PDB entry 3TGK | X-ray diffraction, 1.70 A resolution | chains E and I

Chain E:
Name: Trypsin II, anionic
Source organism: Rattus norvegicus
Notes: EC 3.4.21.4
Reference sequence: P00763 (TRY2_RAT); aligned to UniProt positions 15-235 over residues 7-236 (the alignment contains insertions or deletions, so no single offset holds)
Chain sequence (231 residues; each row starts with the number of its first residue; note: 12 numbers in that range are skipped by the numbering (no residue carries them; nothing is unmodelled there)):
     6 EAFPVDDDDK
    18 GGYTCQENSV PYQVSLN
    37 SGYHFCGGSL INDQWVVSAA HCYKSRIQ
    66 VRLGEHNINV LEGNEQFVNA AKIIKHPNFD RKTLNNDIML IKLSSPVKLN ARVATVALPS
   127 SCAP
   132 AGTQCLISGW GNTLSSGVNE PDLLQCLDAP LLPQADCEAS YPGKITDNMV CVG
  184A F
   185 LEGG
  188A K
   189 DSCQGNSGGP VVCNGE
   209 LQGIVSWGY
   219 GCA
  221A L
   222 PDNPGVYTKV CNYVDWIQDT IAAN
Disordered / not traced: 6-14, 144-148
Sequence notes: cloning artifact (6); engineered mutation Asp189 (Asn199 in P00763)
Disulfides: Cys22-Cys157, Cys42-Cys58, Cys128-Cys232, Cys136-Cys201, Cys168-Cys182, Cys191-Cys220
Metal / ion sites: Ca2+: Glu70, Asn72, Val75, Glu77, Glu80

Chain I:
Name: Pancreatic trypsin inhibitor
Source organism: Bos taurus
Reference sequence: P00974 (BPT1_BOVIN); residues 1-65 here correspond to UniProt positions 36-100 (UniProt number = residue number + 35)
Chain sequence (65 residues; each row starts with the number of its first residue):
     1 RPDFCLEPPY TGPCKARIIR YFYNAKAGLC QTFVYGGCRA KRNNFKSAED CMRTCGGAIG
    61 PWENL
Disordered / not traced: 57-65
UniProt features mapped onto this chain:
  - site: Lys15, Ala16 (Reactive bond for trypsin)
Disulfides: Cys5-Cys55, Cys14-Cys38, Cys30-Cys51

How chain E and chain I interact:
Residue-residue contacts (37):
  Tyr39(E) with Arg17(I); Ile18(I); Ile19(I), hydrogen bond (side chain-backbone)
  His40(E) with Arg17(I), hydrogen bond (backbone-side chain)
  Phe41(E) with Ala16(I); Arg17(I), hydrogen bond (backbone-backbone)
  Cys42(E) with Ala16(I), hydrophobic
  His57(E) with Cys14(I); Lys15(I); Gly36(I); Gly37(I)
  Lys60(E) with Ile18(I)
  Lys97(E) with Arg39(I)
  Leu99(E) with Cys14(I), hydrophobic; Cys38(I), hydrophobic
  Asn143(E) with Arg17(I); Val34(I)
  Asp189(E) with Lys15(I), salt bridge
  Ser190(E) with Lys15(I), hydrogen bond (backbone-side chain)
  Cys191(E) with Lys15(I)
  Gln192(E) with Thr11(I); Cys14(I), hydrogen bond (side chain-backbone); Lys15(I); Ala16(I)
  Gly193(E) with Lys15(I), hydrogen bond (backbone-backbone); Ala16(I); Arg17(I)
  Asn194(E) with Lys15(I), hydrogen bond (backbone-backbone)
  Ser195(E) with Lys15(I), hydrogen bond (backbone-backbone); Ala16(I), hydrogen bond (side chain-backbone)
  Ser214(E) with Cys14(I); Lys15(I), hydrogen bond (backbone-backbone)
  Trp215(E) with Pro13(I); Lys15(I)
  Gly216(E) with Pro13(I), hydrogen bond (backbone-backbone); Lys15(I)
  Gly226(E) with Lys15(I)
Other interface residues (no listed pair), chain E (25 interface residues in all): Arg96, Lys175, Val213, Tyr217, Gly219
Other interface residues (no listed pair), chain I (14 interface residues in all): Gly12

Summary:
The interface between chain E and chain I involves 25 residues on one side and 14 on the other, with 11
hydrogen bonds and 1 salt bridge. Polar contacts include Asp189(E)-Lys15(I), Tyr39(E)-Ile19(I) and
His40(E)-Arg17(I). Glu70(E), Asn72(E), Val75(E), Glu77(E) and Glu80(E) form the Ca2+ site.
Chain E is Trypsin II, anionic (Rattus norvegicus) and chain I is Pancreatic trypsin inhibitor (Bos taurus);
the structure, Trypsinogen mutant D194N and deletion of ile 16-val 17 complexed with bovine pancreatic trypsin
inhibitor (bpti), was determined by X-ray diffraction together with 1F5R, 1F7Z and 1FY8 from the same study.
